6Y9R - chain A; structure by X-ray diffraction, 2.08 A resolution.

[Chain A]
Name: Glycogen synthase kinase-3 beta
From: Homo sapiens
Notes: EC 2.7.11.26, 2.7.11.1; fragment: kinase domain
UniProtKB: P49841 (GSK3B_HUMAN); residue numbers follow UniProt; this construct covers 35-384
Sequence (350 residues; row label = number of the first residue in the row):
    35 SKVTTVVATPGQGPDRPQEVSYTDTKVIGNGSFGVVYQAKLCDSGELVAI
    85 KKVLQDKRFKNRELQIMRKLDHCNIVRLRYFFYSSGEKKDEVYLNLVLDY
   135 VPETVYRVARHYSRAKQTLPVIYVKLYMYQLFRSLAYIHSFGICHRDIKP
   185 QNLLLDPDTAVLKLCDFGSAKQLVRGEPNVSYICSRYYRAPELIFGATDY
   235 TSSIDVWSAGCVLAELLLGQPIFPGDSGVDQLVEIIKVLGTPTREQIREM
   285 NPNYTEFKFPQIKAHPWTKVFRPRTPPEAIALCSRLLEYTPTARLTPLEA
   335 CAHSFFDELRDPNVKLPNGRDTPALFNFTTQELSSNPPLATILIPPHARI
Modified positions: Tyr-216 (O-phosphotyrosine; PTR)
Small-molecule neighbours: OH8 (N-[[1-(2-methoxyethyl)piperidin-4-yl]methyl]-5-(5-propan-2-yloxypyridin-3-yl)-1H-indazole-3-carboxamide): Lys-60, Ile-62, Gly-63, Asn-64, Phe-67, Val-70, Ala-83, Lys-85, Val-110, Leu-132, Asp-133, Tyr-134, Val-135, Pro-136, Glu-137, Thr-138, Arg-141, Gln-185, Asn-186, Leu-188, Cys-199, Asp-200
UniProt features mapped onto this chain:
  - active site: Asp-181 (Proton acceptor)
  - binding site (ATP): Ile-62 to Val-70, Lys-85
  - modified residue: Tyr-216 (Phosphotyrosine)
  - mutagenesis: Lys-85 to Lys-86 (Abolished serine/threonine-protein kinase activity), Arg-96 (R96A: Prevents the phosphorylation of phosphate-primed glycogen synthase), Leu-128 (L128A: Abolishes activity toward AXIN1)
From the paper describing this entry:
  - binding site for OH8: Lys-85, Asp-133, Val-135
  - binding site for OH8: Ile-62, Val-70, Ala-83, Leu-132, Tyr-134, Leu-188, Asp-200 (from molecular simulation)

[Summary]
Chain A binds compound OH8. Curated annotation (UniProt) lists active-site residue Asp-181, 10 ATP-binding
residues and 4 mutagenesis sites. From the paper: a binding site for OH8 at Lys-85, Asp-133 and Val-135 among
others.
Chain A is Glycogen synthase kinase-3 beta (Homo sapiens); the structure, Crystal structure of GSK-3b in
complex with the 1H-indazole-3-carboxamide inhibitor 2, was determined by X-ray diffraction, deposited
together with 6Y9S.
